Entry 8XIP (electron microscopy, 3.29 A resolution); this record covers chains C and G of the 6 polymer chains in the assembly.

== Chain C ==
Protein: Guanine nucleotide-binding protein G(I)/G(S)/G(T) subunit beta-1
Organism: Homo sapiens
UniProt: P62873 (GBB1_HUMAN); residues 7-345 here correspond to UniProt positions 2-340 (UniProt number = residue number - 5)
Chain sequence (351 residues; row label = number of the first residue in the row; numbers below 1 keep their minus sign (Met-5 is residue -5)):
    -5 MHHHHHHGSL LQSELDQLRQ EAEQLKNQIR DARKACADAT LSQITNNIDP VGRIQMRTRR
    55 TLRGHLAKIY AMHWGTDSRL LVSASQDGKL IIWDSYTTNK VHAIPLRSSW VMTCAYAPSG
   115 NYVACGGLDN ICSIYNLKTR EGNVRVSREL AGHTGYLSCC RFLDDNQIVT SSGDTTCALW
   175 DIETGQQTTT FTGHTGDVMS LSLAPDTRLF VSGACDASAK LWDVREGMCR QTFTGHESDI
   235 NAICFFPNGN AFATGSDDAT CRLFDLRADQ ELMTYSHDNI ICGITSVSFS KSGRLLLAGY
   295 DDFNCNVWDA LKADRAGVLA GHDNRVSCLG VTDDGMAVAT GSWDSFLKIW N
Unresolved in the structure: -5 to 10
Differences from the reference sequence: initiating methionine (-5); expression tag (-4 to 6)
UniProt features mapped onto this chain:
  - modified residue: Ser7 (N-acetylserine), His271 (Phosphohistidine)
Cystine bridges: Cys126-Cys154

== Chain G ==
Protein: Guanine nucleotide-binding protein G(I)/G(S)/G(O) subunit gamma-2
Organism: Homo sapiens
UniProt: P59768 (GBG2_HUMAN); residues 1-71 here = UniProt positions 1-71
Chain sequence (71 residues; each row starts with the number of its first residue):
     1 MASNNTASIA QARKLVEQLK MEANIDRIKV SKAAADLMAY CEAHAKEDPL LTPVPASENP
    61 FREKKFFCAI L
Unresolved in the structure: 1-7, 63-71
UniProt features mapped onto this chain:
  - modified residue: Ala2 (N-acetylalanine), Cys68 (Cysteine methyl ester)
  - lipidation: Cys68 (S-geranylgeranyl cysteine)

== Chain C / chain G interface ==
Pairs across the interface - 57 pairs, chain C then chain G:
  Ala16(C) - Leu19(G)
  Leu19(C) - Lys20(G)
  Lys20(C) - Leu19(G)
  Ile23(C) - Ala23(G)  hydrophobic
  Ala26(C) - Arg27(G)
  Cys30(C) - Lys29(G)
  Cys30(C) - Val30(G)
  Ala31(C) - Val30(G)  hydrophobic
  Ala33(C) - Val30(G)
  Leu35(C) - Ala34(G)  hydrophobic
  Thr39(C) - Met38(G)  hydrogen bond
  Val45(C) - Leu51(G)  hydrophobic
  Ile48(C) - Leu50(G)
  Met50(C) - Leu50(G)  hydrophobic
  Arg53(C) - Phe61(G)
  Arg54(C) - Pro60(G)
  Arg54(C) - Phe61(G)
  Arg54(C) - Arg62(G)  hydrogen bond (side chain-backbone)
  Ser89(C) - Phe61(G)
  Tyr90(C) - Phe61(G)  hydrophobic
  Met222(C) - Met21(G)  hydrophobic
  Cys223(C) - Gln18(G)  hydrogen bond (backbone-side chain)
  Cys223(C) - Met21(G)
  Cys223(C) - Glu22(G)  hydrogen bond
  Arg224(C) - Glu22(G)
  Arg224(C) - Ile25(G)
  Gln225(C) - Ile25(G)
  Thr226(C) - Glu22(G)
  Phe240(C) - Tyr40(G)  hydrophobic
  Phe240(C) - Cys41(G)  hydrophobic
  Pro241(C) - Tyr40(G)  hydrogen bond (backbone-side chain)
  Asn242(C) - Leu37(G)
  Asn242(C) - Tyr40(G)
  Asp259(C) - Ala33(G)
  Asp259(C) - Leu37(G)
  Arg261(C) - Ile28(G)
  Arg261(C) - Asp36(G)  salt bridge
  Ala262(C) - Ile28(G)
  Ala262(C) - Ala33(G)  hydrophobic
  Asp263(C) - Arg27(G)
  Gln264(C) - Val30(G)
  Leu266(C) - Leu37(G)  hydrophobic
  Ser284(C) - Asp48(G)  hydrogen bond
  Ser284(C) - Leu50(G)
  Lys285(C) - Glu47(G)
  Ser286(C) - Tyr40(G)
  Ser286(C) - His44(G)
  Ser286(C) - Asp48(G)  hydrogen bond
  Arg288(C) - Leu51(G)
  Leu289(C) - Leu50(G)  hydrophobic
  Asp328(C) - Pro49(G)
  Gly329(C) - Pro49(G)
  Gly329(C) - Leu50(G)
  Met330(C) - Pro49(G)  hydrophobic
  Met330(C) - Phe61(G)  hydrophobic
  Ala331(C) - Phe61(G)  hydrophobic
  Asn345(C) - Asn59(G)  hydrogen bond
Also at the interface, not in a pair above, chain C (51 interface residues in all): Leu12, Glu15, Asp32, Ile38, Ala245, Leu257, Gly287, Leu291, Val332, Ile343
Also at the interface, not in a pair above, chain G (30 interface residues in all): Val16, Ser31

== Overview ==
The interface between chain C and chain G involves 51 residues on one side and 30 on the other, with 8
hydrogen bonds and 1 salt bridge. Among the polar pairs are Arg261(C)-Asp36(G), Thr39(C)-Met38(G) and
Arg54(C)-Arg62(G).
Chain C is Guanine nucleotide-binding protein G(I)/G(S)/G(T) subunit beta-1 and chain G is Guanine
nucleotide-binding protein G(I)/G(S)/G(O) subunit gamma-2, both from Homo sapiens; the structure, Structure of
Pasireotide-SSTR1 G protein complex, was determined by electron microscopy (same publication as 8XIO, 8XIQ and
8XIR).
